Entry 8I4M (electron microscopy, 3.81 A resolution); this record covers chains A and v of the 48 polymer chains in the assembly.

[Chain A]
Molecule: Nozzle protein(gp 23) of the cyanophage P-SCSP1u
From: Prochlorococcus phage P-SCSP1u
Sequence (806 residues; row label = number of the first residue in the row):
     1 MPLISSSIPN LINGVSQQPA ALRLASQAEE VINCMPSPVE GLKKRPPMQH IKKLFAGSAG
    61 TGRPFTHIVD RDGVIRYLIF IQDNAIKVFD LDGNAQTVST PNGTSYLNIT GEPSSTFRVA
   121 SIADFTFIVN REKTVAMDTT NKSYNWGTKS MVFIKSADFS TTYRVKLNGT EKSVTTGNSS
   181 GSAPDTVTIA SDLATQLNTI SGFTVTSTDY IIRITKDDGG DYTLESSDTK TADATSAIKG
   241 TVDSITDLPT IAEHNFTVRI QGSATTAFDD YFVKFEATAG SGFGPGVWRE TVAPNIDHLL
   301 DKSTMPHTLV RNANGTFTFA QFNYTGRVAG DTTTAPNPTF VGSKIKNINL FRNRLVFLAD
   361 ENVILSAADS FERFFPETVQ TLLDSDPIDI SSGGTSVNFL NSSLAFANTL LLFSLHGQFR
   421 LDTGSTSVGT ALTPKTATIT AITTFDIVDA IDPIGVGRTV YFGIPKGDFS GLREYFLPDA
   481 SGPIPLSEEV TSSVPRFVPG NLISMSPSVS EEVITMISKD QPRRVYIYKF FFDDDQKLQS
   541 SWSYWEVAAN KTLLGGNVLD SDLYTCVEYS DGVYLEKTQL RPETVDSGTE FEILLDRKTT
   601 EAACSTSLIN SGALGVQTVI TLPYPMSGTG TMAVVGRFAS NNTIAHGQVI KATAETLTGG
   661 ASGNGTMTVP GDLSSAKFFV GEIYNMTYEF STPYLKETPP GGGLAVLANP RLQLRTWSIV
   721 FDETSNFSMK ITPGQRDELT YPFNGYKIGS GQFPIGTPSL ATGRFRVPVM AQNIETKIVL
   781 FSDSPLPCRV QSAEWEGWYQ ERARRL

[Chain v]
Molecule: Adaptor protein(gp22) of the cyanophage P-SCSP1u
From: Prochlorococcus phage P-SCSP1u
Sequence (200 residues; each row starts with the number of its first residue):
     1 MAARTSFLDA VNRVLQMLGE APVNSLQGQF GLAKQAEVAL NDVSRTIQTE GWSFNTDLEK
    61 KLERNSSNEI ELSSNVSRVV VDNLEYPDID VVQRGDKLYD RKNNRYTFDE DLIVDMTTIL
   121 EWDLLPEHAR QYITIKAGRQ LQEAIIGSAE LTKLNLTQEV EARSAFLEEE TTKSEHSMLR
   181 GHLNRTSPVN TYIPSRTLER
Not modelled in the structure: 1, 200

[How chain A and chain v interact]
Residue-residue contacts - 16 pairs, chain A then chain v:
  Met1(A) with Gly147(v)
  Leu3(A) with Ile146(v); Ser148(v)
  Arg715(A) with Ile145(v), hydrogen bond (side chain-backbone); Ile146(v)
  Thr740(A) with Phe30(v)
  Tyr741(A) with Phe30(v); Gly31(v)
  Pro742(A) with Phe30(v)
  Arg766(A) with Glu20(v), salt bridge
  Pro768(A) with Leu32(v), hydrophobic
  Met770(A) with Gln35(v); Ile145(v), hydrophobic
  Trp798(A) with Ala144(v); Ile145(v); Ile146(v)
Other interface residues (no listed pair), chain A (11 interface residues in all): Ile748
Other interface residues (no listed pair), chain v (12 interface residues in all): Gly19, Asn24

[In short]
11 residues of chain A and 12 residues of chain v are in contact, with 1 hydrogen bond and 1 salt bridge.
Polar pairs include Arg766(A)-Glu20(v) and Arg715(A)-Ile145(v).
Chain A is Nozzle protein(gp 23) of the cyanophage P-SCSP1u and chain v is Adaptor protein(gp22) of the
cyanophage P-SCSP1u, both from Prochlorococcus phage P-SCSP1u; the structure, Portal-tail complex structure of
the Cyanophage P-SCSP1u, was determined by electron microscopy (same publication as 8I4L).
